8VAC - chain A; structure by electron microscopy, 3.40 A resolution.

# Chain A
Protein: Serum albumin
Organism: Homo sapiens
UniProtKB: P02768 (ALBU_HUMAN); residues 1-585 here correspond to UniProt positions 25-609 (UniProt number = residue number + 24)
Amino-acid sequence (585 residues; row label = number of the first residue in the row):
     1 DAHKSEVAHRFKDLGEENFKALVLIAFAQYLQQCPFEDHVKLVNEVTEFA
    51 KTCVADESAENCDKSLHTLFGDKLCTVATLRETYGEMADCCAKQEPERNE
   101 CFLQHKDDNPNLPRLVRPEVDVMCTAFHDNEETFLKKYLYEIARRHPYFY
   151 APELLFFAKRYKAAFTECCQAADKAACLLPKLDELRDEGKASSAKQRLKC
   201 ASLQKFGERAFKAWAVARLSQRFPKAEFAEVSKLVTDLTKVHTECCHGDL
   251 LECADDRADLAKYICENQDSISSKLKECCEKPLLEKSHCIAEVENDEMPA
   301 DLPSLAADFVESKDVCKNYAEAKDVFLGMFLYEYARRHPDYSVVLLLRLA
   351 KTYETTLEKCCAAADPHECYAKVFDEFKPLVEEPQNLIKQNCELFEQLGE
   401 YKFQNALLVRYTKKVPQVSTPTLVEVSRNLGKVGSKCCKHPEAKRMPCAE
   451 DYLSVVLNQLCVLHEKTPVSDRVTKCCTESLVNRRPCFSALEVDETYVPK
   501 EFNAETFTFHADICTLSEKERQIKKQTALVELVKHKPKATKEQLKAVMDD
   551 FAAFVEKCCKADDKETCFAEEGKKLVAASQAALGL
Unresolved in the structure: 1, 583-585
Disulfide bonds: C53-C62, C75-C91, C90-C101, C124-C169, C168-C177, C200-C246, C245-C253, C265-C279, C278-C289, C316-C361, C360-C369, C392-C438, C437-C448, C461-C477, C476-C487, C514-C559, C558-C567
Small-molecule neighbours: Teniposide (9TP; (5S,5aR,8aR,9R)-9-(4-hydroxy-3,5-dimethoxyphenyl)-8-oxo-5,5a,6,8,8a,9-hexahydrofuro[3',4':6,7]naphtho[2,3-d][1,3]dioxol -5-yl 4,6-O-(thiophen-2-ylmethylidene)-beta-D-glucopyranoside): L115, R117, P118, M123, A126, T133, F134, K137, Y138, E141, I142, R145, H146, F157, Y161, L182, L185, R186, G189, K190
UniProt features mapped onto this chain:
  - binding site (Cu cation): H3
  - binding site (Ca(2+)): E6, D13, E244, D249, E252, D255, D259
  - binding site (Zn(2+)): H67, H247, D249
  - binding site ((4Z,15Z)-bilirubin IXalpha): K240
  - site: K4 (Not glycated), K20 (Not glycated), K41 (Not glycated), K64 (Not glycated), K73 (Not glycated), K93 (Not glycated), K106 (Not glycated), K136 (Not glycated), K159 (Not glycated), K174 (Not glycated), K181 (Not glycated), K190 (Not glycated), K195 (Not glycated), K199 (Aspirin-acetylated lysine), K205 (Not glycated), K212 (Not glycated), K240 (Not glycated), K262 (Not glycated), K274 (Not glycated), K286 (Not glycated) and 18 more in UniProt
  - modified residue: S5 (Phosphoserine), S58 (Phosphoserine), S65 (Phosphoserine), T83 (Phosphothreonine), K205 (N6-succinyllysine), S273 (Phosphoserine), S419 (Phosphoserine), T420 (Phosphothreonine), T422 (Phosphothreonine), K436 (N6-succinyllysine), S489 (Phosphoserine), K519 (N6-succinyllysine), K534 (N6-methyllysine), K564 (N6-succinyllysine)
  - glycosylation: K12 (N-linked (Glc) (glycation) lysine), K51 (N-linked (Glc) (glycation) lysine), K137 (N-linked (Glc) (glycation) lysine), K162 (N-linked (Glc) (glycation) lysine), K199 (N-linked (Glc) (glycation) lysine), K225 (N-linked (Glc) (glycation) lysine), K233 (N-linked (Glc) (glycation) lysine), K276 (N-linked (Glc) (glycation) lysine), K281 (N-linked (Glc) (glycation) lysine), K313 (N-linked (Glc) (glycation) lysine), K317 (N-linked (Glc) (glycation) lysine), N318 (N-linked (GlcNAc...) asparagine), K323 (N-linked (Glc) (glycation) lysine), K351 (N-linked (Glc) (glycation) lysine), K378 (N-linked (Glc) (glycation) lysine), K413 (N-linked (Glc) (glycation) lysine), K439 (N-linked (Glc) (glycation) lysine), K444 (N-linked (Glc) (glycation) lysine), D494 (N-linked (GlcNAc...) asparagine), K525 (N-linked (Glc) (glycation) lysine) and 4 more in UniProt
Reported in the primary citation:
  - binding site for Teniposide: Y138, L185

# Overview
Chain A binds Teniposide. UniProt lists Cu cation-binding residue H3, 7 Ca2+-binding residues, 3 Zn2+-binding
residues and (4Z,15Z)-bilirubin IXalpha-binding residue K240. From the paper: a binding site for Teniposide at
Y138 and L185.
Chain A is Serum albumin (Homo sapiens); the structure, Cryogenic electron microscopy structure of human serum
albumin in complex with teniposide, was determined by electron microscopy together with 8VAE and 8VAF from the
same study.
